Entry 6VNV (X-ray diffraction, 2.15 A resolution); this record covers chain A.

== Chain A ==
Name: Non-receptor tyrosine-protein kinase TYK2
From: Homo sapiens
Notes: EC 2.7.10.2; fragment: kinase domain
UniProt: P29597 (TYK2_HUMAN); residue numbers follow UniProt; this construct covers 888-1182
Sequence (318 residues; each row starts with the number of its first residue):
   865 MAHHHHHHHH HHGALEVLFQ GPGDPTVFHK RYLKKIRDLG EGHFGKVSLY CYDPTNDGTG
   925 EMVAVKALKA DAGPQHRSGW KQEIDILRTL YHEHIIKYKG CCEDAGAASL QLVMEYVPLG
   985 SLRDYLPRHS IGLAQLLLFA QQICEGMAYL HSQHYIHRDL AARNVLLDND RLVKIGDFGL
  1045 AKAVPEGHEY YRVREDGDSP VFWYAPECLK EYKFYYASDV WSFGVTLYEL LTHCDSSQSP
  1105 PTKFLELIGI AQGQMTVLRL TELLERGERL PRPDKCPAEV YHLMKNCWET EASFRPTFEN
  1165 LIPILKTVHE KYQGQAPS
Unresolved in the structure: 865-888, 920-924, 935-937, 967-973, 1179-1182
Construct notes: expression tag (865-887); engineered mutation A936 (Cys in P29597), A969 (Gln in P29597), A971 (Glu in P29597), A972 (Lys in P29597), A1142 (Cys in P29597); conflict S1016 (Ala in P29597)
Modified / non-standard residues: Y1054 (O-phosphotyrosine; PTR)
Residues lining bound ligands: R4Y ((1S,2S)-2-cyano-N-[(1S,5R)-3-(5-fluoro-2-{[1-(2-hydroxyethyl)-1H-pyrazol-4-yl]amino}pyrimidin-4-yl)-3-azabicyclo[3.1.0]hexan-1-yl]cyclopropane-1-carboxamide): L903, G904, E905, G906, G909, K910, V911, A928, K930, I960, M978, E979, Y980, V981, P982, L983, G984, S985, D988, R1027, N1028, L1030, G1040, D1041
Curated features (UniProtKB/Swiss-Prot):
  - active site: D1023 (Proton acceptor)
  - binding site (ATP): L903 to V911, K930
  - modified residue (Phosphotyrosine): Y1054, Y1055
  - mutagenesis: K930 (K930R: Complete loss of catalytic activity), D1023 (D1023N: Complete loss of catalytic activity), Y1054 (Y1054F: Reduces basal catalytic activity and abolishes IFN-dependent activation), Y1055 (Y1055F: Reduces basal catalytic activity and abolishes IFN-dependent activation), Y1145 (Y1145F: Does not affect phosphorylation state and enzymatic activity), Y1176 (Y1176F: Does not affect phosphorylation state and enzymatic activity)

== In short ==
Ligands of chain A: compound R4Y. UniProt lists active-site residue D1023, 10 ATP-binding residues and 6
mutagenesis sites.
Chain A is Non-receptor tyrosine-protein kinase TYK2 (Homo sapiens); the structure, Crystal structure of TYK2
kinase with compound 14, was determined by X-ray diffraction, deposited together with 6VNS, 6VNX, 6VNY and
6W8L.
